5MB9 - chains A and D; structure by X-ray diffraction, 3.20 A resolution.

== Chain A ==
Molecule: Putative heat shock protein
Source organism: Chaetomium thermophilum (strain DSM 1495 / CBS 144.50 / IMI 039719)
UniProtKB: G0RZX9 (G0RZX9_CHATD); numbering as in UniProt (aligned over 1-578)
Sequence (590 residues; numbered -11 to 578; the number before each row is that of its first residue; numbers below 1 keep their minus sign (Ser-11 is residue -11)):
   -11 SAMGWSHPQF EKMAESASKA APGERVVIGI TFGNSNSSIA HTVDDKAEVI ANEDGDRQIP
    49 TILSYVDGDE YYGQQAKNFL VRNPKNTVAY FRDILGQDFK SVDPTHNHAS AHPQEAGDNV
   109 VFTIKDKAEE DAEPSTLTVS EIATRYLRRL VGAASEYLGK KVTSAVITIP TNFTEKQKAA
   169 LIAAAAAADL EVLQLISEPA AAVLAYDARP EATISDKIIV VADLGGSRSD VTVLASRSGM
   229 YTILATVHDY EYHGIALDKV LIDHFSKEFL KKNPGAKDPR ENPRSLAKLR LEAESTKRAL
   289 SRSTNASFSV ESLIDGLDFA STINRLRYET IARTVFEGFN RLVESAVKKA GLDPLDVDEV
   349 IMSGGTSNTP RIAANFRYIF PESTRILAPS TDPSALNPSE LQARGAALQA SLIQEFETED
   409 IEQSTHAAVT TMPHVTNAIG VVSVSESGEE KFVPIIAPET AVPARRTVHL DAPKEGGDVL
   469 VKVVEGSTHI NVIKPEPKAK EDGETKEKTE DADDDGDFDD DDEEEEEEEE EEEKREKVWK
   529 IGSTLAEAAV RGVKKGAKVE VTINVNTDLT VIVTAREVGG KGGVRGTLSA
Disordered / not traced: -11 to 10, 434-438, 458-463, 482-521, 567-578
Sequence notes: expression tag (-11 to 0)
Residues lining bound ligands: ATP (adenosine-5'-triphosphate): Gly21, Asn22, Ser23, Asn24, Leu212, Gly213, Gly214, Ser215, Arg216, Gly242, Ile243, Asp246, Glu282, Lys285, Arg286, Ser289, Gly352, Gly353, Thr354, Asn356, Thr357

== Chain D ==
Molecule: Putative ribosome associated protein
Source organism: Chaetomium thermophilum
UniProtKB: G0RYD6 (G0RYD6_CHATD); numbering as in UniProt (aligned over 19-60)
Sequence (45 residues; numbered 16 to 60; the number before each row is that of its first residue):
    16 GAMAEKDFKA IGKLTQEGSS MRTLEPVGPH FLAHARRVRH KRTFS
Disordered / not traced: 16-21, 57-60
Sequence notes: expression tag (16-18)

== Interface between chain A and chain D ==
Pairs across the interface - 68 pairs, chain A then chain D:
  Gln182(A) with Pro41(D)
  Ile184(A) with Val42(D), hydrophobic
  Ser185(A) with Glu40(D), hydrogen bond
  Ala188(A) with Glu40(D)
  Leu192(A) with Gly43(D)
  Ile202(A) with His45(D)
  Ser226(A) with His45(D)
  Gly227(A) with His45(D)
  Met228(A) with Leu39(D), hydrophobic; His45(D); Phe46(D); His49(D)
  Tyr229(A) with Leu39(D); Glu40(D), hydrogen bond (backbone-backbone); Val42(D), hydrophobic
  Thr230(A) with Thr38(D), hydrogen bond (side chain-backbone)
  Ile231(A) with Glu40(D)
  Gln397(A) with Pro41(D), hydrogen bond (side chain-backbone); Val42(D); Gly43(D), hydrogen bond (side chain-backbone)
  Leu400(A) with Pro44(D), hydrophobic; Leu47(D), hydrophobic
  Asp408(A) with Arg54(D), salt bridge
  Ser412(A) with Arg54(D)
  Ala416(A) with Val53(D), hydrophobic
  Val417(A) with Thr38(D); Leu39(D), hydrogen bond (backbone-backbone); Pro41(D); Phe46(D), hydrophobic
  Thr418(A) with Met36(D); Arg37(D); Thr38(D)
  Thr419(A) with Met36(D)
  Met420(A) with Arg37(D); Leu39(D), hydrophobic; His49(D)
  Pro421(A) with Ser34(D); Ser35(D); Met36(D), hydrophobic
  His422(A) with Ser34(D), hydrogen bond (backbone-side chain); Ser35(D), hydrogen bond (backbone-backbone); Arg37(D); Leu39(D)
  Val423(A) with Leu29(D), hydrophobic; Gly33(D)
  Thr424(A) with Glu32(D); Gly33(D), hydrogen bond (backbone-backbone); Ser35(D)
  Glu447(A) with Arg37(D), salt bridge
  Glu473(A) with Leu29(D); Thr30(D), hydrogen bond
  Ser531(A) with Thr30(D)
  Ala534(A) with Ala25(D), hydrophobic
  Glu535(A) with Phe23(D)
  Ala536(A) with Phe23(D), hydrophobic
  Leu557(A) with Leu29(D), hydrogen bond (backbone-backbone); Ser34(D)
  Thr558(A) with Ile26(D); Gly27(D)
  Val559(A) with Ala25(D); Ile26(D); Gly27(D), hydrogen bond (backbone-backbone); Leu29(D)
  Ile560(A) with Ile26(D), hydrophobic
  Val561(A) with Lys24(D); Ala25(D), hydrogen bond (backbone-backbone)
  Ala563(A) with Asp22(D); Phe23(D), hydrogen bond (backbone-backbone)
Interface residues without a listed pair, chain A (45 interface residues in all): Leu232, Thr413, Asn425, Ala449, Pro451, Leu533, Ala537, Thr562
Interface residues without a listed pair, chain D (28 interface residues in all): Lys28

== In short ==
Chain A and chain D form an interface of 45 and 28 residues respectively, with 14 hydrogen bonds and 2 salt
bridges. Polar pairs include Asp408(A)-Arg54(D), Glu447(A)-Arg37(D) and Ser185(A)-Glu40(D). Chain A binds ATP.
Chain A is Putative heat shock protein (Chaetomium thermophilum (strain DSM 1495 / CBS 144.50 / IMI 039719))
and chain D is Putative ribosome associated protein (Chaetomium thermophilum); the structure, Crystal
structure of the eukaryotic ribosome associated complex (RAC), a unique Hsp70/Hsp40 pair, was determined by
X-ray diffraction.
